7SO7 - chains A and L of the 3 polymer chains in the assembly; structure by X-ray diffraction, 3.59 A resolution.

[Chain A]
Molecule: Toxin B
Source organism: Clostridioides difficile
Notes: EC 3.4.22.-
Reference sequence: P18177 (TCDB_CLODI); residues 1-538 here = UniProt positions 1-538
Chain sequence (538 residues; numbered 1 to 538; the number before each row is that of its first residue):
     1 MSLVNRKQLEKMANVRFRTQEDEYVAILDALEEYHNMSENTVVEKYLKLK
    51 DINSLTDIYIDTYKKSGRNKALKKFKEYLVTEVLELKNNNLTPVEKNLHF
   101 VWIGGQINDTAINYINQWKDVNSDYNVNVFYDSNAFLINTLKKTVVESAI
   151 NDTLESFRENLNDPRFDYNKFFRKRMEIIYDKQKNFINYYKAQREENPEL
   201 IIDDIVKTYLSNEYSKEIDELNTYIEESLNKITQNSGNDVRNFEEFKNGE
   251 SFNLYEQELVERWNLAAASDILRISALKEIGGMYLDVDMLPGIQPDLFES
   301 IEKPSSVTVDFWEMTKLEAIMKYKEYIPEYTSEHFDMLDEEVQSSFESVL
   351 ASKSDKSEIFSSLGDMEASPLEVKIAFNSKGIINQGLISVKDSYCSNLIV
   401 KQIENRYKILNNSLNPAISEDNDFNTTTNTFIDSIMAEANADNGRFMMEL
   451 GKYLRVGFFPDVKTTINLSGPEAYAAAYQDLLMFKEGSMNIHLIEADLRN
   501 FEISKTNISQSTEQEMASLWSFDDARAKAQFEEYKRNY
Disordered / not traced: 160-166, 536-538
Reported in the primary citation:
  - mutagenesis - S66A/R68A: unchanged binding to Fab B1 HC
  - mutagenesis - S66A/R68A: decreased binding to B2

[Chain L]
Molecule: Fab B1 lc
Source organism: Homo sapiens
Notes: antibody fragment or engineered binder
Chain sequence (218 residues; row label = number of the first residue in the row):
     1 QAVLTQPSSLSASPGASVSLTCTLRSAINVGTYRIYWYQQKPGSPPRYLL
    51 RYKSGLDKHQGSGVPSRFSGSKDDSANAGILFISGLQSEDEADYYCLIWH
   101 SSAVVFGGGTKLTVLGQPKAAPSVTLFPPSSEELQANKATLVCLISDFYP
   151 GAVTVAWKADGSPVKAGVETTKPSKQSNNKYAASSYLSLTPEQWKSHRSY
   201 SCQVTHEGSTVEKTVAPT
Disulfides: C22-C96, C143-C202

[How chain A and chain L interact]
Residue-residue contacts (19):
  E95(A) with R34(L); D57(L)
  K96(A) with R51(L)
  N97(A) with L56(L); D57(L), hydrogen bond
  S123(A) with H59(L), hydrogen bond (backbone-side chain)
  D124(A) with R51(L), hydrogen bond (backbone-side chain); H59(L)
  Y125(A) with H59(L)
  N126(A) with R51(L); L56(L); K58(L), hydrogen bond (side chain-backbone); H59(L)
  N128(A) with L56(L), hydrogen bond (side chain-backbone)
  F130(A) with L56(L), hydrophobic
  N238(A) with L56(L)
  F243(A) with L56(L), hydrophobic
  I280(A) with L56(L), hydrophobic
  K391(A) with K53(L)
Interface features reported in the paper:
  - pairs named by the authors: N97(A)-L56(L) (hydrogen bond), N97(A)-D57(L) (hydrogen bond), S123(A)-H59(L), D124(A)-R51(L) (hydrogen bond), N126(A)-K58(L) (hydrogen bond)
  - epitope / paratope residues, chain A: N97(A), S123(A), D124(A), N126(A)
  - epitope / paratope residues, chain L: R51(L), G55(L), L56(L), D57(L), K58(L), H59(L)

[Summary]
The interface between chain A and chain L involves 13 residues on one side and 7 on the other; the contacts
include 5 hydrogen bonds. Polar contacts include N97(A)-D57(L), S123(A)-H59(L) and D124(A)-R51(L). The authors
report hydrogen bonds between N97(A) and L56(L), N97(A) and D57(L) and D124(A) and R51(L) among others; a
contact between S123(A) and H59(L). The paper reports that S66A/R68A of chain A reduce binding to B2;
epitope/paratope residues N97(A), S123(A) and R51(L) among others.
Here chain A is Toxin B (Clostridioides difficile) and chain L is Fab B1 lc (Homo sapiens). Entry 7SO7 (Novel
structural insights for a pair of monoclonal antibodies recognizing non-overlapping epitopes of the
glucosyltransferase domain ...) was determined by X-ray diffraction (same publication as 7SO5).
